8VFD - chains A and P of the 4 polymer chains in the assembly; structure by X-ray diffraction, 2.10 A resolution.

[Chain A]
Name: DNA polymerase beta
Source organism: Homo sapiens
Notes: EC 2.7.7.7, 4.2.99.-
UniProt: P06746 (DPOLB_HUMAN); residue numbers follow UniProt; this construct covers 1-335
Amino-acid sequence (335 residues; each row starts with the number of its first residue):
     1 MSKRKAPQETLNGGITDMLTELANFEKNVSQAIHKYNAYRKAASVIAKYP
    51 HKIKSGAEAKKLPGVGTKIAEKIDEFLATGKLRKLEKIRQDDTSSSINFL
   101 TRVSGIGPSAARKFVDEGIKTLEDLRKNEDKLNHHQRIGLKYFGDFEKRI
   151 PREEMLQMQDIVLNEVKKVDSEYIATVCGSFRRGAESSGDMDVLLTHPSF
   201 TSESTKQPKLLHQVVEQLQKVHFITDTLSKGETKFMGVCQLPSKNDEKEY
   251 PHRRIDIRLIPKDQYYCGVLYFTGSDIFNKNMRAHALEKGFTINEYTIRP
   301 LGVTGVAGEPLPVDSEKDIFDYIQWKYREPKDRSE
Disordered / not traced: 1-6, 205-206, 244-247
Swiss-Prot annotation at these positions:
  - region: Arg183 to Asp192 (DNA-binding)
  - active site: Lys72 (Nucleophile)
  - binding site (K(+)): Lys60, Leu62, Val65, Thr101, Val103, Ile106
  - binding site (Na(+)): Lys60, Leu62, Val65, Thr101, Val103, Ile106
  - binding site (dATP): Arg149, Ser180, Arg183, Gly189, Asp190
  - binding site (dCTP): Arg149, Ser180, Arg183, Gly189, Asp190
  - binding site (dGTP): Arg149, Ser180, Arg183, Gly189, Asp190, Asp192
  - binding site (dTTP): Arg149, Ser180, Arg183, Gly189, Asp190
  - binding site (Mg(2+)): Asp190, Asp192, Asp256
  - modified residue: Lys72 (N6-acetyllysine), Arg83 (Omega-N-methylarginine), Arg152 (Omega-N-methylarginine)
  - cross-link (Glycyl lysine isopeptide (Lys-Gly)): Lys41 (interchain with G-Cter in ubiquitin), Lys61 (interchain with G-Cter in ubiquitin), Lys81 (interchain with G-Cter in ubiquitin)
  - natural variant: Leu22 (L22P: Found in a gastric cancer sample; uncertain significance), Tyr39 (Y39C: Found in a gastric cancer sample; uncertain significance), Gly118 (G118V: Decreased DNA-directed DNA polymerase activity), Arg137 (R137Q: Decreased function in base-excision repair), Arg149 (R149I: Decreased DNA-directed DNA polymerase activity), Asp160 (D160N: Found in a gastric cancer sample; uncertain significance), Cys239 (C239R: Found in a gastric cancer sample; uncertain significance), Lys289 (K289M: Found in a colon cancer sample; uncertain significance), Asn294 (N294D: Found in a gastric cancer sample; uncertain significance), Glu295 (E295K: Found in a gastric cancer sample; uncertain significance)
  - mutagenesis: Phe25 (F25W: No effect on 5'-dRP lyase activity. Decreased ssDNA binding), His34 (H34G: Decreased 5'-dRP lyase activity. Decreased ssDNA binding), Lys35 (K35A: Decreased 5'-dRP lyase activity. Decreased ssDNA binding. Loss of 5'-dRP lyase activity; when associated with A-68 and A-72. Decreased ssDNA binding; when associated with A-68 and A-72 ...), Tyr39 (Y39F: No effect on 5'-dRP lyase activity; Y39Q: Abolishes DNA polymerase and 5'-dRP lyase activity), Lys41 (K41R: Abolishes ubiquitination; when associated with R-61 and R-81), Lys60 (K60A: Decreased 5'-dRP lyase activity. Decreased ssDNA binding), Lys61 (K61R: Abolishes ubiquitination; when associated with R-41 and R-81), Lys68 (K68A: No effect on 5'-dRP lyase activity. Decreased ssDNA binding. Loss of 5'-dRP lyase activity; when associated with A-35 and A-72. Decreased ssDNA binding; when associated with A-35 and A-72 ...), Glu71 (E71Q: No effect on 5'-dRP lyase activity. No effect on structure shown by circular dichroism. No effect on ssDNA binding), Lys72 (K72A: Severely reduced 5'-dRP lyase activity. Does not affect ssDNA binding. Loss of 5'-dRP lyase activity; when associated with A-35 and A-68. Decreased ssDNA binding ...), Glu75 (E75A: Slightly decreased 5'-dRP lyase activity. Decreased ssDNA binding. No effect on structure shown by circular dichroism), Lys81 (K81R: Abolishes ubiquitination; when associated with R-41 and R-61), 5 further mutagenesis entries in UniProt
Metal / ion sites: Na+: Thr101, Val103, Ile106 (shared with DG9(P) of chain P); Mn2+ site 1: Asp190, Asp192 (together with A1ACD); Mn2+ site 2: Asp190, Asp192, Asp256 (together with A1ACD)
Residues lining bound ligands: A1ACD (1-{2-deoxy-5-O-[(R)-hydroxy{[(S)-hydroxy(phosphonooxy)phosphoryl]methyl}phosphoryl]-beta-D-threo-pentofuranosyl}-5-methylpyrimidine-2,4(1H,3H)-dione): Arg149, Gly179, Ser180, Arg183, Ser188, Gly189, Asp190, Asp192, Tyr271, Phe272, Thr273, Gly274, Ser275, Asp276, Asn279

[Chain P]
Molecule: 10-nt DNA strand
Sequence (10 nucleotides; row label = number of the first residue in the row):
     1 GCTGATGCGA
Metal / ion sites: Na+: DG9 (shared with Thr101(A), Val103(A), Ile106(A) of chain A)

[Chain A / chain P interface]
Pairs across the interface (15; chain A residue first):
  Val103(A) - DG9(P)  phosphate contact
  Ser104(A) - DG9(P)  phosphate contact
  Gly105(A) - DC8(P)  phosphate contact
  Gly105(A) - DG9(P)  hydrogen bond to the phosphate
  Ile106(A) - DG9(P)  hydrogen bond to the phosphate
  Gly107(A) - DC8(P)  hydrogen bond to the phosphate
  Gly107(A) - DG9(P)  phosphate contact
  Pro108(A) - DC8(P)  phosphate contact
  Ser109(A) - DG7(P)  phosphate contact
  Ser109(A) - DC8(P)  hydrogen bond to the phosphate
  Ala110(A) - DC8(P)  hydrogen bond to the phosphate
  His135(A) - DG9(P)  sugar contact
  Lys234(A) - DG9(P)  base contact
  Arg254(A) - DA10(P)  salt bridge to the phosphate
  Asp256(A) - DA10(P)  sugar contact
Other interface residues (no listed pair), chain A (14 interface residues in all): Thr101, Met236

[Summary]
The interface between chain A and chain P involves 14 residues on one side and 4 on the other; the contacts
include 5 hydrogen bonds and 1 salt bridge. Polar contacts include Gly105(A)-DG9(P), Ile106(A)-DG9(P) and
Gly107(A)-DC8(P). Bound to chain A: compound A1ACD.
Here chain A is DNA polymerase beta (Homo sapiens) and chain P is a 10-nt DNA strand. Entry 8VFD (Ternary DNA
Polymerase Beta bound to DNA containing template FapydG incoming TTP analog) was determined by X-ray
diffraction, deposited together with 8VF8, 8VF9, 8VFA, 8VFB, 8VFC, 8VFE and 5 further entries.
